5S62 - chains B and E of the 6 polymer chains in the assembly; structure by X-ray diffraction, 2.75 A resolution.

# Chain B
Protein: Tubulin beta-2B chain
Organism: Bos taurus
UniProtKB: Q6B856 (TBB2B_BOVIN); the author numbering skips numbers that UniProt does not, so the offset changes along the chain: 1-42 = UniProt 1-42; 45-360 = UniProt 43-358; 369-455 = UniProt 359-445
Amino-acid sequence (445 residues; row label = number of the first residue in the row; note: 10 numbers in that range are skipped by the numbering (no residue carries them; nothing is unmodelled there)):
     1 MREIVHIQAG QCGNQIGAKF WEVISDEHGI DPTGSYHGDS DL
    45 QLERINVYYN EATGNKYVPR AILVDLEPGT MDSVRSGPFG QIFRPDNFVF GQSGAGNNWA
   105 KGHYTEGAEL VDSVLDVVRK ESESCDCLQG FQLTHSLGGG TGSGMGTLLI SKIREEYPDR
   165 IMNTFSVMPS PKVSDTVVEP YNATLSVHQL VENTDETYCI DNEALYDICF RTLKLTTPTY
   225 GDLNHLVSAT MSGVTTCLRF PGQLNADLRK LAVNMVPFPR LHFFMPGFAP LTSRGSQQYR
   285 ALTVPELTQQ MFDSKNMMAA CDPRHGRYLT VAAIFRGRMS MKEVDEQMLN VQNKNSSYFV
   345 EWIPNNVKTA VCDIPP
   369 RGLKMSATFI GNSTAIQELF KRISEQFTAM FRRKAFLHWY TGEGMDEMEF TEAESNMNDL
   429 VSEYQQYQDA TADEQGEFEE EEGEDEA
Disordered / not traced: 279-280, 438-455
UniProt features mapped onto this chain:
  - motif: M1 to I4 (MREI motif)
  - binding site (GTP): Q11, E71, S140, G144, T145, G146, N206, N228
  - binding site (Mg(2+)): E71
  - modified residue: S40 (Phosphoserine), T57 (Phosphothreonine), K60 (N6-acetyllysine), S174 (Phosphoserine), T287 (Phosphothreonine), T292 (Phosphothreonine), R320 (Omega-N-methylarginine), E448 (5-glutamyl polyglutamate)
  - cross-link (Glycyl lysine isopeptide (Lys-Gly)): K60 (interchain with G-Cter in ubiquitin), K326 (interchain with G-Cter in ubiquitin)
Metal / ion sites: Mg2+: Q11 (together with GDP); Ca2+: E113 (shared with 1 residue of chain C)
Small-molecule neighbours:
  - GDP (guanosine-5'-diphosphate): G10, Q11, C12, Q15, I16, A99, N101, S140, G142, G143, G144, T145, G146, S147, V171, P173, V177, D179, E183, N206, L209, Y224, L227, N228
  - 2-bromo-4-fluoro-N,N-dimethylbenzamide (WJ7): K176, V177, S178, D179, Y210, P222, T223, Y224, L227

# Chain E
Protein: Stathmin-4
Organism: Rattus norvegicus
UniProtKB: P63043 (STMN4_RAT); residues 5-145 here correspond to UniProt positions 49-189 (UniProt number = residue number + 44)
Amino-acid sequence (143 residues; numbered 3 to 145; the number before each row is that of its first residue):
     3 MADMEVIELN KCTSGQSFEV ILKPPSFDGV PEFNASLPRR RDPSLEEIQK KLEAAEERRK
    63 YQEAELLKHL AEKREHEREV IQKAIEENNN FIKMAKEKLA QKMESNKENR EAHLAAMLER
   123 LQEKDKHAEE VRKNKELKEE ASR
Disordered / not traced: 3-5, 29-43, 144-145
Sequence notes: initiating methionine (3); expression tag (4)
UniProt features mapped onto this chain:
  - modified residue: S46 (Phosphoserine)

# Interface between chain B and chain E
Pairs across the interface (26):
  H107(B) with K75(E), hydrogen bond
  Y108(B) with H78(E); E79(E); V82(E), hydrophobic; I83(E)
  L152(B) with E79(E)
  S155(B) with L72(E); K75(E); R76(E), hydrogen bond
  K156(B) with R76(E); E79(E), salt bridge
  R158(B) with L68(E)
  E159(B) with L72(E); R76(E), salt bridge
  P162(B) with E65(E)
  Q193(B) with K75(E)
  E196(B) with H71(E), salt bridge
  T409(B) with E89(E)
  E411(B) with V82(E); A86(E)
  G412(B) with V82(E); K85(E); A86(E)
  M413(B) with V82(E); K85(E)
  E417(B) with H78(E), salt bridge
Also at the interface, not in a pair above, chain B (16 interface residues in all): G410
Also at the interface, not in a pair above, chain E (14 interface residues in all): L69

# Summary
16 residues of chain B face 14 of chain E across their interface; the contacts include 2 hydrogen bonds and 4
salt bridges. Polar pairs include K156(B)-E79(E), E159(B)-R76(E) and E196(B)-H71(E). Ligands of chain B: GDP
and 2-bromo-4-fluoro-N,N-dimethylbenzamide.
Here chain B is Tubulin beta-2B chain (Bos taurus) and chain E is Stathmin-4 (Rattus norvegicus). Entry 5S62
(Tubulin-Z100642432-complex) was determined by X-ray diffraction (same publication as 5S4L, 5S4M, 5S4N, 5S4O,
5S4P, 5S4Q and 52 further entries).
